1SB3 - chains C and F of the 6 polymer chains in the assembly; structure by X-ray diffraction, 2.20 A resolution.

Chain C (and F):
Protein: 4-hydroxybenzoyl-CoA reductase gamma subunit
Source organism: Thauera aromatica
Notes: EC 1.3.99.20; chain F of this document is another copy of the same molecule, construct and numbering; everything in this record applies to it too
Reference sequence: O33818 (HCRC_THAAR); numbering as in UniProt (aligned over 1-161)
Amino-acid sequence (161 residues; row label = number of the first residue in the row):
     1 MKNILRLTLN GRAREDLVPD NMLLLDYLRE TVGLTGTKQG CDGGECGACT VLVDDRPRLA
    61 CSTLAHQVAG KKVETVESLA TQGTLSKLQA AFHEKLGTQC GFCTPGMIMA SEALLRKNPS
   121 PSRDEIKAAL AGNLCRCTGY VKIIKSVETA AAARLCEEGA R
Bound ions: 2Fe-2S cluster Fe site 1: Cys-41, Cys-46, Cys-49, Cys-61; 2Fe-2S cluster Fe site 2: Cys-100, Cys-103, Cys-135, Cys-137
Ligand contacts:
  - FAD (flavin-adenine dinucleotide): Gly-43, Gly-44, Glu-45
  - 2Fe-2S cluster (FES), molecule 1: Lys-38, Gln-39, Gly-40, Cys-41, Gly-44, Glu-45, Cys-46, Gly-47, Ala-48, Cys-49, Leu-59, Cys-61
  - 2Fe-2S cluster (FES), molecule 2: Thr-98, Gln-99, Cys-100, Gly-101, Phe-102, Cys-103, Thr-104, Cys-135, Arg-136, Cys-137, Thr-138
  - molybdenum cofactor (PCD; (molybdopterin-cytosine dinucleotide-S,S)-dioxo-aqua-molybdenum(V)): Gln-99, Cys-100, Cys-137
UniProt features mapped onto this chain:
  - binding site ([2Fe-2S] cluster): Cys-41, Cys-46, Cys-49, Cys-61, Cys-100, Cys-103, Cys-135, Cys-137

Interface between chain C and chain F:
Pairs across the interface (9):
  Lys-2(C) with Glu-15(F), hydrogen bond (side chain-backbone)
  Ile-4(C) with Leu-17(F), hydrophobic
  Glu-15(C) with Lys-2(F), hydrogen bond (backbone-side chain); Leu-17(F)
  Asp-16(C) with Leu-17(F)
  Leu-17(C) with Ile-4(F), hydrophobic; Glu-15(F); Asp-16(F); Leu-17(F), hydrophobic

Overview:
The chain C/chain F interface involves 5 residues from each chain, with 2 hydrogen bonds. The hydrogen-bonded
pair is Lys-2(C)/Glu-15(F). Ligands of chain C: molybdenum cofactor, flavin-adenine dinucleotide and 2Fe-2S
cluster. Curated annotation (UniProt) lists 8 [2Fe-2S] cluster-binding residues on chain C.
Chain C and chain F are both 4-hydroxybenzoyl-CoA reductase gamma subunit (Thauera aromatica); the structure,
Structure of 4-hydroxybenzoyl-CoA reductase from Thauera aromatica, was determined by X-ray diffraction,
deposited together with 1RM6.
